6J2Q - chains U and V of the 47 polymer chains in the assembly; structure by electron microscopy, 3.80 A resolution.

# Chain U
Protein: 26S proteasome regulatory subunit RPN8
Organism: Saccharomyces cerevisiae S288c
Reference sequence: Q08723 (RPN8_YEAST); numbering as in UniProt (aligned over 1-338)
Chain sequence (338 residues; each row starts with the number of its first residue):
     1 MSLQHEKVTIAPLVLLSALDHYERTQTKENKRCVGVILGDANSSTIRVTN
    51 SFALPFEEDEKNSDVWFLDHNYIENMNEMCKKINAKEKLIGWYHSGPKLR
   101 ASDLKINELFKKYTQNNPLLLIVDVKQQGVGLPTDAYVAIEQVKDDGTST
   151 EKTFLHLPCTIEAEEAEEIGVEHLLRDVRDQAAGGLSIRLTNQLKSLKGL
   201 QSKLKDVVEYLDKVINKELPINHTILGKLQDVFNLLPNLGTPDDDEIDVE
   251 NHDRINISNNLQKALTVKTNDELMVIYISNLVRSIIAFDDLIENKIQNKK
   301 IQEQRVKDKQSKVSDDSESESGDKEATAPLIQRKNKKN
Unresolved in the structure: 1-4, 143-150, 177-187, 216-222, 236-258, 309-338
Swiss-Prot annotation at these positions:
  - modified residue: Ser2 (N-acetylserine), Ser314 (Phosphoserine), Ser317 (Phosphoserine), Ser319 (Phosphoserine), Thr327 (Phosphothreonine)

# Chain V
Protein: Ubiquitin carboxyl-terminal hydrolase RPN11
Organism: Saccharomyces cerevisiae S288c
Notes: EC 3.4.19.12
Reference sequence: P43588 (RPN11_YEAST); residues 1-306 here = UniProt positions 1-306
Chain sequence (306 residues; each row starts with the number of its first residue):
     1 MERLQRLMMNSKVGSADTGRDDTKETVYISSIALLKMLKHGRAGVPMEVM
    51 GLMLGEFVDDYTVNVVDVFAMPQSGTGVSVEAVDDVFQAKMMDMLKQTGR
   101 DQMVVGWYHSHPGFGCWLSSVDVNTQKSFEQLNSRAVAVVVDPIQSVKGK
   151 VVIDAFRLIDTGALINNLEPRQTTSNTGLLNKANIQALIHGLNRHYYSLN
   201 IDYHKTAKETKMLMNLHKEQWQSGLKMYDYEEKEESNLAATKSMVKIAEQ
   251 YSKRIEEEKELTEEELKTRYVGRQDPKKHLSETADETLENNIVSVLTAGV
   301 NSVAIK
Unresolved in the structure: 1-22, 218-229, 270-275, 299-306
Swiss-Prot annotation at these positions:
  - motif: His109 to Asp122 (JAMM motif)
  - binding site (Zn(2+)): His109, His111, Asp122
  - modified residue: Met1 (N-acetylmethionine)
  - natural variant: Lys208 (K208Q: In strain: NRRL Y-53), Ala239 (A239T: In strain: NRRL Y-53), Thr262 (T262S: In strain: NRRL Y-53), Leu280 to Ser281 (sequence variant, change not given here; In strain: NRRL Y-53)
  - mutagenesis: His109 (H109A: Stabilizes ubiquitin pathway substrates; when associated wirh Ala-111), His111 (H111A: Stabilizes ubiquitin pathway substrates; when associated wirh Ala-109)

# Chain U / chain V interface
Pairs across the interface (90):
  Leu13(U) - Leu35(V)  hydrophobic
  Leu13(U) - Lys36(V)
  Leu13(U) - Lys39(V)
  Leu16(U) - Ser31(V)
  Leu16(U) - Ile32(V)  hydrophobic
  Leu16(U) - Leu35(V)  hydrophobic
  Leu16(U) - Met212(V)  hydrophobic
  Ser17(U) - Ile32(V)
  Leu19(U) - Met212(V)  hydrophobic
  Asp20(U) - Ile32(V)
  Asp20(U) - Met212(V)
  Glu23(U) - Lys208(V)
  Arg24(U) - Val66(V)
  Arg24(U) - Gly99(V)
  Arg24(U) - Arg100(V)
  Thr25(U) - Thr98(V)
  Ala53(U) - Thr98(V)
  Tyr72(U) - Met94(V)
  Tyr72(U) - Gln97(V)  hydrogen bond
  Tyr72(U) - Thr98(V)
  Asn75(U) - Met94(V)
  Met79(U) - Phe69(V)  hydrophobic
  Met79(U) - Ala70(V)
  Met79(U) - Phe87(V)  hydrophobic
  Met79(U) - Met91(V)  hydrophobic
  Lys82(U) - Pro72(V)
  Lys82(U) - Gln73(V)  hydrogen bond (backbone-backbone)
  Ile83(U) - Ala70(V)
  Ile83(U) - Met71(V)
  Ile83(U) - Pro72(V)  hydrophobic
  Ile83(U) - Gln73(V)
  Gln127(U) - Lys211(V)
  Gln127(U) - Met212(V)
  Gln127(U) - Asn215(V)
  Gly131(U) - Asn215(V)
  Gly131(U) - His217(V)
  Leu132(U) - Asn215(V)
  Pro133(U) - Asn215(V)
  Asp135(U) - Glu231(V)
  His156(U) - Glu231(V)
  Ile161(U) - Leu216(V)  hydrophobic
  Glu164(U) - Lys39(V)  salt bridge
  Glu165(U) - Arg42(V)  salt bridge
  Glu165(U) - Val147(V)
  Ala166(U) - Leu38(V)
  Ala166(U) - Lys39(V)
  Ala166(U) - Arg42(V)
  Glu167(U) - Leu35(V)
  Glu167(U) - Lys39(V)  salt bridge
  Ile169(U) - Ser146(V)
  Ile169(U) - Val147(V)
  Gly170(U) - Leu35(V)
  Gly170(U) - Leu38(V)
  Val171(U) - Leu213(V)  hydrophobic
  His173(U) - Leu34(V)
  His173(U) - Gly149(V)
  His173(U) - Val151(V)
  His173(U) - Tyr203(V)
  Leu174(U) - Ser31(V)
  Leu174(U) - Leu34(V)  hydrophobic
  Leu174(U) - Lys205(V)  hydrogen bond (backbone-side chain)
  Leu174(U) - Leu213(V)  hydrophobic
  Leu175(U) - Thr210(V)
  Leu175(U) - Leu213(V)
  Arg189(U) - Val295(V)
  Arg189(U) - Leu296(V)  hydrogen bond (side chain-backbone)
  Arg189(U) - Ala298(V)  hydrogen bond (side chain-backbone)
  Asn192(U) - Lys233(V)
  Asn192(U) - Ser236(V)  hydrogen bond
  Lys195(U) - His217(V)
  Lys195(U) - Tyr230(V)
  Lys195(U) - Glu232(V)  salt bridge
  Glu272(U) - Ile247(V)
  Val275(U) - Tyr251(V)  hydrophobic
  Ile276(U) - Asn291(V)
  Ile276(U) - Ser294(V)
  Ile276(U) - Val295(V)  hydrophobic
  Ser279(U) - Tyr251(V)
  Ser279(U) - Asn291(V)
  Asn280(U) - Asn291(V)
  Arg283(U) - Ala284(V)  hydrogen bond (side chain-backbone)
  Arg283(U) - Asp285(V)  salt bridge
  Arg283(U) - Thr287(V)
  Arg283(U) - Leu288(V)
  Ile286(U) - Glu258(V)
  Ile286(U) - Leu280(V)  hydrophobic
  Asp290(U) - Lys277(V)
  Asp290(U) - Ser281(V)
  Asn294(U) - Lys277(V)  hydrogen bond
  Lys300(U) - Arg269(V)
Other interface residues (no listed pair), chain U (54 interface residues in all): Pro12, His21, Met76, Asn84, Thr160, Glu172, Ile188, Gln193, Ser196, Glu293
Other interface residues (no listed pair), chain V (62 interface residues in all): Ser30, His40, Ala43, Glu209, Glu235, Thr297

# In short
Chain U and chain V form an interface of 54 and 62 residues respectively; the contacts include 8 hydrogen
bonds and 5 salt bridges. Among the polar pairs are Glu164(U)-Lys39(V), Glu165(U)-Arg42(V) and
Glu167(U)-Lys39(V).
Chain U is 26S proteasome regulatory subunit RPN8 and chain V is Ubiquitin carboxyl-terminal hydrolase RPN11,
both from Saccharomyces cerevisiae S288c; the structure, Yeast proteasome in Ub-accepted state (C1-b), was
determined by electron microscopy (same publication as 6J2N, 6J30, 6J2C and 6J2X).
